Entry 6U2D (X-ray diffraction, 2.11 A resolution); this record covers chains A and B.

[Chain A (and B)]
Name: ABC transporter ATP-binding protein
Source organism: Staphylococcus aureus
Notes: fragment: basket domain (residues 210-275); chain B of this document is another copy of the same molecule, construct and numbering; everything in this record applies to it too
Reference sequence: X5EJW5 (X5EJW5_STAAU); residue numbers follow UniProt; this construct covers 210-275
Chain sequence (66 residues; each row starts with the number of its first residue):
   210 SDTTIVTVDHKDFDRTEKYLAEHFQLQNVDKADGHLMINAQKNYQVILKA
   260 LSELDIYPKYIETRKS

[Chain A / chain B interface]
Residue-residue contacts - 32 pairs, chain A then chain B:
  Asp218(A) with Gln254(B), hydrogen bond
  Gln250(A) with Tyr269(B)
  Lys251(A) with Tyr269(B)
  Asn252(A) with Lys268(B)
  Tyr253(A) with Pro267(B); Lys268(B), hydrogen bond (backbone-backbone); Tyr269(B), hydrogen bond; Ile270(B)
  Gln254(A) with Asp218(B), hydrogen bond; Tyr266(B), hydrogen bond (side chain-backbone); Pro267(B); Lys268(B)
  Leu257(A) with Tyr266(B); Pro267(B)
  Lys258(A) with Tyr266(B)
  Ser261(A) with Ser261(B), hydrogen bond; Tyr266(B), hydrogen bond
  Tyr266(A) with Gln254(B), hydrogen bond (backbone-side chain); Lys258(B); Ser261(B), hydrogen bond
  Pro267(A) with Tyr253(B); Gln254(B), hydrogen bond (backbone-backbone); Leu257(B)
  Lys268(A) with Asn252(B); Tyr253(B), hydrogen bond (backbone-backbone); Gln254(B)
  Tyr269(A) with Lys251(B); Tyr253(B), hydrogen bond; Thr272(B)
  Ile270(A) with Tyr253(B); Ile270(B), hydrophobic
  Thr272(A) with Tyr269(B), hydrogen bond
Also at the interface, not in a pair above, chain B (15 interface residues in all): Gln250

[Summary]
Chain A and chain B each contribute 15 residues to their interface; the contacts include 13 hydrogen bonds.
Polar contacts include Asp218(A)-Gln254(B), Tyr253(A)-Tyr269(B) and Gln254(A)-Tyr266(B).
Both chains are ABC transporter ATP-binding protein (Staphylococcus aureus). Entry 6U2D (PmtCD peptide
exporter basket domain) was determined by X-ray diffraction, deposited together with 6XFU, 6XJH and 6XJI.
